PDB entry 2EXB | X-ray diffraction, 1.75 A resolution | chain A

== Chain A ==
Name: Penicillin-binding protein 4
Source organism: Escherichia coli
Notes: EC 3.4.16.4, 3.4.99.-
UniProt: P24228 (PBP4_ECOLI); residue numbers follow UniProt; this construct covers 21-477
Sequence (458 residues; numbered 20 to 477; the number before each row is that of its first residue):
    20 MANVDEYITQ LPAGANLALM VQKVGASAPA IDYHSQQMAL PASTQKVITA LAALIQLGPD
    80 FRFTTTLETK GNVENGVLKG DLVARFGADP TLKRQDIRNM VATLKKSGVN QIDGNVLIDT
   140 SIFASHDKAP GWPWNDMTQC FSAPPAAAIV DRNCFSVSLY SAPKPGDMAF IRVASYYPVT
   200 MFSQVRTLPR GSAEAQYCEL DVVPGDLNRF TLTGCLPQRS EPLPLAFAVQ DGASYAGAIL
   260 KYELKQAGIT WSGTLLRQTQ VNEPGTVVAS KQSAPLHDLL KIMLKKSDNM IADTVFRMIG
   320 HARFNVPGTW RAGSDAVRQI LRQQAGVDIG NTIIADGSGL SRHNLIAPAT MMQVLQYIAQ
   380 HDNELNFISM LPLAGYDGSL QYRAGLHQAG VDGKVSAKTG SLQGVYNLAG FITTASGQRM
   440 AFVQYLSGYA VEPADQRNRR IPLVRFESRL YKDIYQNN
Unresolved in the structure: 20-23, 451-458
Construct notes: initiating methionine (20); engineered mutation Tyr-261 (Asp in P24228)
Disulfide bonds: Cys-159/Cys-173, Cys-217/Cys-234
Covalently attached groups: FLOMOX open form (FXM) linked to Ser-62
Residues lining bound ligands: FLOMOX open form (FXM; 2,2-dimethylpropanoyloxymethyl (2R)-5-(aminocarbonyloxymethyl)-2-[(1R)-1-[[(Z)-2-(2-azanyl-1,3-thiazol-4-yl)pent-2-enoyl]amino]-2-oxidanylidene-ethyl]- 3,6-dihydro-2H-1,3-thiazine-4-carboxylate): Leu-59, Ala-61, Lys-65, Phe-160, Lys-305, Ser-306, Asn-308, Gly-358, Leu-359, Arg-361, Ser-398, Thr-418, Gly-419, Ser-420, Leu-421, Arg-459
Swiss-Prot annotation at these positions:
  - active site: Ser-62 (Acyl-ester intermediate), Lys-65 (Proton acceptor), Ser-306
  - binding site (substrate): Lys-417

== Summary ==
Covalently linked FLOMOX open form: at Ser-62. Curated annotation (UniProt) lists 3 active-site residues and
substrate-binding residue Lys-417.
Chain A is Penicillin-binding protein 4 (Escherichia coli); the structure, Crystal structure of penicillin
binding protein 4 (dacB) from Escherichia coli, complexed with FLOMOX, was determined by X-ray diffraction
(same publication as 2EX6 and 2EX9).
